Entry 8SR4 (electron microscopy, 3.12 A resolution); this record covers chains J and K of the 9 polymer chains in the assembly.

# Chain J
Molecule: Particulate methane monooxygenase beta subunit
Source organism: Methylococcus capsulatus
Notes: EC 1.14.18.3
Reference sequence: Q607G3 (PMOA_METCA); numbering as in UniProt (aligned over 1-247)
Sequence (247 residues; row label = number of the first residue in the row):
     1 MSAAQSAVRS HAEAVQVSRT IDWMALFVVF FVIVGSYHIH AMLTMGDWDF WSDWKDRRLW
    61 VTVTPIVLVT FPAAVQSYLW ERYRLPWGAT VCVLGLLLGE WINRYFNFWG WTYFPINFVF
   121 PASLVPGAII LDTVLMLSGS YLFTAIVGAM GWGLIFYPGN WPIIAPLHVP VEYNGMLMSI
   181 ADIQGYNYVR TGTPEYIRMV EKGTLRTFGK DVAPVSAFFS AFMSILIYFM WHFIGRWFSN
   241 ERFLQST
Unresolved in the structure: 1-6

# Chain K
Molecule: Ammonia monooxygenase/methane monooxygenase, subunit C family protein
Source organism: Methylococcus capsulatus
Reference sequence: Q603F1 (Q603F1_METCA); residues 45-280 here correspond to UniProt positions 16-251 (UniProt number = residue number - 29)
Sequence (236 residues; numbered 45 to 280; the number before each row is that of its first residue):
    45 LLDKKWLTFA LAIYTVFYLW VRWYEGVYGW SAGLDSFAPE FETYWMNFLY TEIVLEIVTA
   105 SILWGYLWKT RDRNLAALTP REELRRNFTH LVWLVAYAWA IYWGASYFTE QDGTWHQTIV
   165 RDTDFTPSHI IEFYLSYPIY IITGFAAFIY AKTRLPFFAK GISLPYLVLV VGPFMILPNV
   225 GLNEWGHTFW FMEELFVAPL HYGFVIFGWL ALAVMGTLTQ TFYSFAQGGL GQSLCE
Ion coordination: Cu ion: Asn-227, His-231, His-245

# Chain J / chain K interface
Pairs across the interface (141; chain J residue first):
  Ala-7(J) / Pro-124(K)
  Ala-7(J) / Arg-125(K)  hydrogen bond (backbone-side chain)
  Val-8(J) / Arg-125(K)
  Val-8(J) / Gly-273(K)
  Val-8(J) / Gly-275(K)
  Arg-9(J) / Arg-125(K)
  His-11(J) / Gln-276(K)  hydrogen bond (side chain-backbone)
  His-11(J) / Ser-277(K)  hydrogen bond (side chain-backbone)
  Val-15(J) / Ser-277(K)
  Val-17(J) / Leu-46(K)  hydrophobic
  Val-17(J) / Phe-132(K)  hydrophobic
  Ile-21(J) / Phe-132(K)  hydrophobic
  Ile-21(J) / Leu-135(K)  hydrophobic
  Ile-21(J) / Phe-266(K)  hydrophobic
  Ile-21(J) / Phe-269(K)  hydrophobic
  Met-24(J) / Asp-47(K)
  Met-24(J) / Leu-51(K)  hydrophobic
  Met-24(J) / Leu-135(K)  hydrophobic
  Met-24(J) / Val-139(K)  hydrophobic
  Ala-25(J) / Leu-262(K)  hydrophobic
  Ala-25(J) / Phe-266(K)  hydrophobic
  Phe-27(J) / Leu-55(K)  hydrophobic
  Phe-27(J) / Val-139(K)  hydrophobic
  Phe-27(J) / Trp-143(K)  hydrophobic
  Val-28(J) / Leu-138(K)
  Val-28(J) / Val-139(K)  hydrophobic
  Val-28(J) / Ala-142(K)
  Phe-31(J) / Ala-142(K)
  Phe-31(J) / Trp-143(K)  hydrophobic
  Phe-31(J) / Tyr-146(K)  hydrophobic
  Val-32(J) / Ala-142(K)  hydrophobic
  Val-32(J) / Ala-255(K)
  Val-32(J) / Val-258(K)  hydrophobic
  Ile-33(J) / Leu-256(K)  hydrophobic
  Val-34(J) / Tyr-146(K)  hydrophobic
  Gly-35(J) / Ala-149(K)
  Ser-36(J) / Gly-252(K)  hydrogen bond (side chain-backbone)
  Ser-36(J) / Ala-255(K)
  His-38(J) / Ser-150(K)  hydrogen bond
  His-38(J) / Glu-154(K)  salt bridge
  Ile-39(J) / Ala-149(K)
  Ile-39(J) / Thr-153(K)
  Ile-39(J) / Phe-248(K)
  His-40(J) / Val-249(K)
  His-40(J) / Trp-253(K)  hydrogen bond
  Met-42(J) / Ala-149(K)
  Met-42(J) / Thr-153(K)
  Met-42(J) / Glu-154(K)
  Met-42(J) / Phe-240(K)
  Leu-43(J) / Phe-240(K)
  Leu-43(J) / Val-241(K)
  Leu-43(J) / His-245(K)
  Leu-43(J) / Tyr-246(K)
  Leu-43(J) / Phe-248(K)  hydrophobic
  Leu-43(J) / Val-249(K)  hydrophobic
  Thr-44(J) / Val-241(K)
  Thr-44(J) / Tyr-246(K)
  Thr-44(J) / Val-249(K)
  Met-45(J) / Val-241(K)
  Gly-46(J) / Val-241(K)
  Asp-47(J) / Leu-239(K)
  Asp-47(J) / Phe-240(K)  hydrogen bond (side chain-backbone)
  Asp-47(J) / Val-241(K)  hydrogen bond (side chain-backbone)
  Trp-48(J) / Val-241(K)  hydrophobic
  Phe-50(J) / Glu-154(K)
  Phe-50(J) / Phe-240(K)  hydrophobic
  Trp-51(J) / Gln-161(K)
  Phe-71(J) / Gly-252(K)
  Phe-71(J) / Trp-253(K)
  Phe-71(J) / Leu-256(K)  hydrophobic
  Ala-74(J) / Leu-256(K)  hydrophobic
  Val-75(J) / Leu-256(K)  hydrophobic
  Tyr-78(J) / Met-259(K)  hydrogen bond (side chain-backbone)
  Tyr-78(J) / Thr-263(K)
  Arg-82(J) / Thr-263(K)
  Arg-82(J) / Tyr-267(K)
  Tyr-83(J) / Thr-263(K)
  Tyr-83(J) / Phe-266(K)
  Gly-99(J) / Ser-150(K)
  Glu-100(J) / Glu-154(K)
  Ile-102(J) / Tyr-151(K)  hydrophobic
  Asn-103(J) / Glu-154(K)  hydrogen bond
  Arg-104(J) / Glu-154(K)  salt bridge
  Phe-106(J) / Arg-66(K)  hydrogen bond (backbone-side chain)
  Phe-106(J) / Tyr-151(K)
  Asn-107(J) / Arg-66(K)
  Asn-107(J) / Tyr-151(K)
  Asn-107(J) / Gln-155(K)
  Asn-107(J) / Thr-158(K)
  Phe-108(J) / Thr-158(K)
  Trp-111(J) / Arg-66(K)
  Trp-111(J) / Glu-69(K)  hydrogen bond (side chain-backbone)
  Trp-111(J) / Gly-70(K)
  Trp-111(J) / Trp-74(K)
  Trp-111(J) / Thr-158(K)
  Trp-111(J) / Trp-159(K)  hydrophobic
  Thr-112(J) / Thr-158(K)
  Thr-112(J) / Thr-162(K)
  Phe-114(J) / Gln-161(K)
  Arg-190(J) / Gln-161(K)
  Thr-191(J) / Gln-161(K)
  Thr-191(J) / Thr-162(K)  hydrogen bond (side chain-backbone)
  Thr-191(J) / Ile-163(K)
  Thr-191(J) / Val-164(K)
  Gly-192(J) / His-160(K)
  Gly-192(J) / Gln-161(K)
  Gly-192(J) / Ile-163(K)  hydrogen bond (backbone-backbone)
  Gly-192(J) / Glu-238(K)
  Thr-193(J) / Gln-161(K)  hydrogen bond
  Tyr-196(J) / Glu-237(K)
  Ile-197(J) / Glu-237(K)
  Ile-197(J) / Glu-238(K)
  Ile-197(J) / Leu-239(K)  hydrophobic
  Trp-231(J) / Trp-253(K)  hydrophobic
  Trp-231(J) / Leu-256(K)  hydrophobic
  Gly-235(J) / Met-259(K)
  Phe-238(J) / Val-212(K)  hydrophobic
  Phe-238(J) / Trp-253(K)
  Phe-238(J) / Leu-254(K)  hydrophobic
  Phe-238(J) / Leu-256(K)  hydrophobic
  Phe-238(J) / Ala-257(K)
  Phe-238(J) / Met-259(K)  hydrophobic
  Asn-240(J) / Leu-208(K)
  Asn-240(J) / Pro-209(K)
  Glu-241(J) / Thr-263(K)
  Glu-241(J) / Gln-264(K)  hydrogen bond (backbone-side chain)
  Arg-242(J) / Ser-207(K)
  Arg-242(J) / Leu-208(K)  hydrogen bond (backbone-backbone)
  Arg-242(J) / Pro-209(K)
  Arg-242(J) / Gln-264(K)
  Phe-243(J) / Phe-201(K)
  Phe-243(J) / Phe-202(K)  hydrophobic
  Phe-243(J) / Ala-203(K)
  Phe-243(J) / Lys-204(K)
  Phe-243(J) / Ile-206(K)
  Phe-243(J) / Gln-264(K)
  Leu-244(J) / Gly-205(K)
  Leu-244(J) / Ile-206(K)  hydrogen bond (backbone-backbone)
  Leu-244(J) / Leu-208(K)  hydrophobic
  Gln-245(J) / Lys-204(K)  hydrogen bond (side chain-backbone)
  Thr-247(J) / Ile-206(K)
Also at the interface, not in a pair above, chain J (69 interface residues in all): Ser-10, Ala-14, Thr-20, Trp-54, Gly-110, Trp-237, Ser-239
Also at the interface, not in a pair above, chain K (76 interface residues in all): Gly-73, Val-136, Ile-145, Tyr-181, Ala-242, Gly-260, Gly-272, Leu-278, Glu-280

# In short
The interface between chain J and chain K involves 69 residues on one side and 76 on the other; the contacts
include 19 hydrogen bonds and 2 salt bridges. Polar contacts include His-38(J)/Glu-154(K),
Arg-104(J)/Glu-154(K) and Ala-7(J)/Arg-125(K).
Chain J is Particulate methane monooxygenase beta subunit and chain K is Ammonia monooxygenase/methane
monooxygenase, subunit C family protein, both from Methylococcus capsulatus; the structure, particulate
methane monooxygeanse treated with potassium cyanide and copper reloaded, was determined by electron
microscopy together with 8SR5, 8SQW, 8SR1, 8SR2 and 8OYI from the same study.
